PDB entry 7N9V | X-ray diffraction, 3.45 A resolution | chains D and G of the 12 polymer chains in the assembly

== Chain D (and G) ==
Name: Capsid protein
Organism: Human immunodeficiency virus 1
Notes: chain G of this document is another copy of the same molecule, construct and numbering; everything in this record applies to it too
UniProt: B6DRA0 (B6DRA0_9HIV1); residues 1-222 here correspond to UniProt positions 133-354 (UniProt number = residue number + 132)
Amino-acid sequence (223 residues; numbered 1 to 223; the number before each row is that of its first residue):
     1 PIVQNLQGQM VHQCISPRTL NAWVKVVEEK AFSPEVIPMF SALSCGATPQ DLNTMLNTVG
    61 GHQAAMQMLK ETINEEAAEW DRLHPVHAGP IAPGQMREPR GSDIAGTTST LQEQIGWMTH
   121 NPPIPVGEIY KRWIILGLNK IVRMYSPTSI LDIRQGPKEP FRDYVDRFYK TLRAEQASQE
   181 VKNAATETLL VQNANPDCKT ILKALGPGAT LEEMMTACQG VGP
Not modelled in the structure: 89-91 (chain G: fully traced)
Sequence notes: conflict Cys14 (Ala146 in B6DRA0), Cys45 (Glu177 in B6DRA0), Ala184 (Trp316 in B6DRA0), Ala185 (Met317 in B6DRA0); expression tag (223)

== Chain D / chain G interface ==
Residue-residue contacts - 42 pairs, chain D then chain G:
  Gln4(D) - Val11(G)
  Leu6(D) - Asn5(G)  hydrogen bond (backbone-side chain)
  Leu6(D) - Gln7(G)
  Gln7(D) - Gln7(G)  hydrogen bond (backbone-side chain)
  Arg18(D) - Arg18(G)
  Thr19(D) - Pro17(G)
  Lys30(D) - Glu28(G)
  Glu35(D) - Thr58(G)
  Glu35(D) - Gly60(G)
  Pro38(D) - Asn57(G)
  Pro38(D) - Thr58(G)
  Met39(D) - Thr58(G)
  Ala42(D) - Leu20(G)  hydrophobic
  Ala42(D) - Thr54(G)
  Cys45(D) - Cys14(G)  disulfide
  Arg162(D) - Met144(G)  hydrogen bond (side chain-backbone)
  Arg162(D) - Tyr145(G)
  Val165(D) - Ala64(G)  hydrophobic
  Asp166(D) - His62(G)
  Asp166(D) - Gln63(G)  hydrogen bond (side chain-backbone)
  Asp166(D) - Ala64(G)  hydrogen bond (side chain-backbone)
  Tyr169(D) - Gln67(G)
  Lys170(D) - Gln63(G)
  Arg173(D) - Asn57(G)  hydrogen bond (side chain-backbone)
  Arg173(D) - Val59(G)
  Arg173(D) - Gln63(G)
  Gln179(D) - Asn57(G)
  Gln179(D) - Gln63(G)  hydrogen bond
  Gln179(D) - Gln67(G)  hydrogen bond (backbone-side chain)
  Gln179(D) - Lys70(G)
  Glu180(D) - Lys70(G)  salt bridge
  Lys182(D) - Glu71(G)  salt bridge
  Thr210(D) - Glu71(G)
  Leu211(D) - Ala64(G)
  Leu211(D) - Met68(G)  hydrophobic
  Leu211(D) - Glu71(G)  hydrogen bond (backbone-side chain)
  Glu212(D) - Met68(G)
  Glu212(D) - Lys140(G)
  Glu212(D) - Met144(G)
  Met215(D) - Met144(G)  hydrophobic
  Thr216(D) - Met144(G)
  Gln219(D) - Met144(G)
Other interface residues (no listed pair), chain D (29 interface residues in all): Gly8, Leu43, Gly46
Other interface residues (no listed pair), chain G (30 interface residues in all): Leu6, His12, Ile15, Val24, Ala65, Glu75, Arg143
Cross-chain cystine bridges: Cys45(D)-Cys14(G)

== Summary ==
29 residues of chain D face 30 of chain G across their interface; the contacts include 1 disulfide bond, 9
hydrogen bonds and 2 salt bridges. Polar contacts include Glu180(D)-Lys70(G), Lys182(D)-Glu71(G) and
Leu6(D)-Asn5(G).
Chain D and chain G are both Capsid protein (Human immunodeficiency virus 1); the structure, CA-targeting
nanobody is a tool for studying HIV-1 capsid lattice interactions, was determined by X-ray diffraction.
